Entry 3C43 (X-ray diffraction, 2.30 A resolution); this record covers chains A and B.

# Chain A (and B)
Molecule: Dipeptidyl peptidase 4 soluble form
Source organism: Homo sapiens
Notes: fragment: Catalytic domain; chain B of this document is another copy of the same molecule, construct and numbering; everything in this record applies to it too
UniProt: P27487 (DPP4_HUMAN); residues 39-766 here = UniProt positions 39-766
Sequence (728 residues; each row starts with the number of its first residue):
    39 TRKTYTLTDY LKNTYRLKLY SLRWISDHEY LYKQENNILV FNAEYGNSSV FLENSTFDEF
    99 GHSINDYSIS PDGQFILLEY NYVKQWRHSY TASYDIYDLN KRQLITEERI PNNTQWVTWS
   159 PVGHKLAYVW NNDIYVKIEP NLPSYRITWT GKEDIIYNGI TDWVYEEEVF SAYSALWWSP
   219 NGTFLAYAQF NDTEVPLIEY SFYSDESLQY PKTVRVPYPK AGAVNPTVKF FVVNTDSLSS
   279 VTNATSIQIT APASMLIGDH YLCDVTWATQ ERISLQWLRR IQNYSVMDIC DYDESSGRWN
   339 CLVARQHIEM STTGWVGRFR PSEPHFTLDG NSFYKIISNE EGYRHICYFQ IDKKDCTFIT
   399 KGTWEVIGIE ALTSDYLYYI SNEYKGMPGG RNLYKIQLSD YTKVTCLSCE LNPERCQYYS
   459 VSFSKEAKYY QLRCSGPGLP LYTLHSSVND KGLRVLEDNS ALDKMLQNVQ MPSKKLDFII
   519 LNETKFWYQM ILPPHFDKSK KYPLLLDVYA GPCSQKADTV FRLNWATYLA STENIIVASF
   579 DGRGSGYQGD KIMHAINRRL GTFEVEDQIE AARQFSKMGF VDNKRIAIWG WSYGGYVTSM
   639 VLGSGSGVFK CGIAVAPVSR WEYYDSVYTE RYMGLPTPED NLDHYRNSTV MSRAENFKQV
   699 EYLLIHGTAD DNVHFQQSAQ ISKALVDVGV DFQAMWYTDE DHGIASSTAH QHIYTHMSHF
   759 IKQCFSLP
Differences from the reference sequence: engineered mutation Thr-39 (Ser in P27487)
Disulfide bonds: Cys-328/Cys-339, Cys-385/Cys-394, Cys-444/Cys-447, Cys-454/Cys-472, Cys-649/Cys-762
Covalent attachments: N-acetylglucosamine (NAG) linked to Asn-85, Asn-92, Asn-150, Asn-219, Asn-229, Asn-281, Asn-321, Asn-520
Ligand contacts: 315 ((2S,3S)-4-cyclopropyl-3-{(3R,5R)-3-[2-fluoro-4-(methylsulfonyl)phenyl]-1,2,4-oxadiazolidin-5-yl}-1-[(3S)-3-fluoropyrrolidin-1-yl]-1-oxobutan-2-amine): Arg-125, Glu-205, Glu-206, Ser-209, Phe-357, Tyr-547, Pro-550, Cys-551, Ser-552, Gln-553, Lys-554, Ser-630, Tyr-631, Val-656, Tyr-662, Tyr-666, Asn-710, Val-711, His-740
Swiss-Prot annotation at these positions:
  - active site (Charge relay system): Ser-630, Asp-708, His-740
  - glycosylation (N-linked (GlcNAc...) asparagine): Asn-85, Asn-92, Asn-150, Asn-219, Asn-229, Asn-281, Asn-321, Asn-520, Asn-685

# How chain A and chain B interact
Pairs across the interface - 108 pairs, chain A then chain B:
  Pro-234(A) with Tyr-248(B)
  Leu-235(A) with Tyr-248(B)
  Ile-236(A) with Pro-249(B)
  Glu-237(A) with Ser-239(B); Thr-251(B), hydrogen bond; Arg-253(B), salt bridge
  Tyr-238(A) with Ser-239(B)
  Ser-239(A) with Glu-237(B); Tyr-238(B)
  Tyr-241(A) with Phe-713(B); Gln-714(B); Ala-717(B), hydrophobic; Gln-718(B), hydrogen bond (backbone-side chain)
  Ser-242(A) with Gln-718(B), hydrogen bond (backbone-side chain); Lys-721(B), hydrogen bond (backbone-side chain)
  Asp-243(A) with Gln-718(B)
  Glu-244(A) with Arg-658(B), salt bridge; Tyr-661(B), hydrogen bond (backbone-side chain); Thr-687(B); Met-689(B); Gln-718(B)
  Leu-246(A) with Tyr-661(B); Gln-714(B)
  Gln-247(A) with Lys-258(B); Ala-259(B), hydrogen bond (side chain-backbone); Glu-660(B), hydrogen bond (side chain-backbone); Tyr-661(B); Gln-714(B), hydrogen bond (backbone-side chain)
  Tyr-248(A) with Pro-234(B); Leu-235(B); Tyr-256(B), hydrogen bond (side chain-backbone); Pro-257(B); Lys-258(B), hydrogen bond (side chain-backbone); Ala-261(B)
  Pro-249(A) with Ile-236(B); Gln-714(B)
  Thr-251(A) with Glu-237(B), hydrogen bond
  Arg-253(A) with Arg-253(B)
  Tyr-256(A) with Tyr-248(B), hydrogen bond (backbone-side chain)
  Pro-257(A) with Tyr-248(B)
  Lys-258(A) with Gln-247(B); Tyr-248(B), hydrogen bond (backbone-side chain)
  Ala-259(A) with Gln-247(B), hydrogen bond (backbone-side chain)
  Ala-261(A) with Tyr-248(B)
  Arg-658(A) with Glu-244(B), salt bridge
  Glu-660(A) with Gln-247(B), hydrogen bond (backbone-side chain)
  Tyr-661(A) with Glu-244(B), hydrogen bond (side chain-backbone); Leu-246(B); Gln-247(B)
  Thr-687(A) with Glu-244(B)
  Met-689(A) with Glu-244(B)
  Phe-713(A) with Tyr-241(B); Trp-734(B)
  Gln-714(A) with Tyr-241(B); Leu-246(B), hydrogen bond (side chain-backbone); Gln-247(B), hydrogen bond (side chain-backbone); Pro-249(B)
  Ser-716(A) with Trp-734(B)
  Ala-717(A) with Thr-736(B), hydrogen bond (backbone-side chain)
  Gln-718(A) with Tyr-241(B); Ser-242(B), hydrogen bond (side chain-backbone); Asp-243(B), hydrogen bond (side chain-backbone); Glu-244(B)
  Ser-720(A) with Trp-734(B), hydrogen bond; Thr-736(B), hydrogen bond
  Lys-721(A) with Ser-242(B), hydrogen bond (side chain-backbone); Thr-736(B); Asp-737(B)
  Val-724(A) with Tyr-735(B), hydrophobic; Thr-746(B); Ala-747(B); His-750(B)
  Asp-725(A) with Thr-746(B), hydrogen bond
  Val-728(A) with His-750(B), hydrogen bond (backbone-side chain)
  Asp-729(A) with His-750(B); His-754(B), salt bridge; His-757(B)
  Phe-730(A) with Met-733(B); His-750(B); His-754(B)
  Gln-731(A) with Gln-731(B)
  Ala-732(A) with Ala-732(B); Trp-734(B), hydrophobic
  Met-733(A) with Phe-730(B); Trp-734(B)
  Trp-734(A) with Leu-702(B), hydrophobic; Phe-713(B); Ser-716(B); Ser-720(B), hydrogen bond; Ala-732(B), hydrophobic; Met-733(B); Trp-734(B), hydrophobic
  Tyr-735(A) with Val-724(B), hydrophobic
  Thr-736(A) with Ala-717(B), hydrogen bond (side chain-backbone); Ser-720(B), hydrogen bond; Lys-721(B)
  Asp-737(A) with Lys-721(B)
  Thr-746(A) with Val-724(B); Asp-725(B), hydrogen bond
  Ala-747(A) with Val-724(B), hydrophobic
  His-750(A) with Val-724(B); Val-728(B), hydrogen bond (side chain-backbone); Asp-729(B); Phe-730(B)
  His-754(A) with Asp-729(B), salt bridge; Phe-730(B); Gln-731(B)
  His-757(A) with Asp-729(B), salt bridge
Other interface residues (no listed pair), chain A (52 interface residues in all): Ser-245, Leu-702
Other interface residues (no listed pair), chain B (53 interface residues in all): Ser-245, Leu-723

# Overview
The interface between chain A and chain B involves 52 residues on one side and 53 on the other, with 31
hydrogen bonds and 6 salt bridges. Polar contacts include Glu-237(A)/Arg-253(B), Glu-244(A)/Arg-658(B) and
Asp-729(A)/His-754(B). Bound to chain A: compound 315.
Both chains are Dipeptidyl peptidase 4 soluble form (Homo sapiens). Entry 3C43 (Human dipeptidyl peptidase
IV/CD26 in complex with a flouroolefin inhibitor) was determined by X-ray diffraction (same publication as
3C45).
